PDB entry 5UHE | X-ray diffraction, 4.04 A resolution (low resolution: residue-level contacts below are approximate; hydrogen-bond / salt-bridge calls are withheld) | chains D and F of the 8 polymer chains in the assembly

[Chain D]
Molecule: DNA-directed RNA polymerase subunit beta'
Source organism: Mycobacterium tuberculosis (strain ATCC 25618 / H37Rv)
Notes: EC 2.7.7.6
UniProtKB: P9WGY7 (RPOC_MYCTU); residues 1-1316 here = UniProt positions 1-1316
Amino-acid sequence (1316 residues; each row starts with the number of its first residue):
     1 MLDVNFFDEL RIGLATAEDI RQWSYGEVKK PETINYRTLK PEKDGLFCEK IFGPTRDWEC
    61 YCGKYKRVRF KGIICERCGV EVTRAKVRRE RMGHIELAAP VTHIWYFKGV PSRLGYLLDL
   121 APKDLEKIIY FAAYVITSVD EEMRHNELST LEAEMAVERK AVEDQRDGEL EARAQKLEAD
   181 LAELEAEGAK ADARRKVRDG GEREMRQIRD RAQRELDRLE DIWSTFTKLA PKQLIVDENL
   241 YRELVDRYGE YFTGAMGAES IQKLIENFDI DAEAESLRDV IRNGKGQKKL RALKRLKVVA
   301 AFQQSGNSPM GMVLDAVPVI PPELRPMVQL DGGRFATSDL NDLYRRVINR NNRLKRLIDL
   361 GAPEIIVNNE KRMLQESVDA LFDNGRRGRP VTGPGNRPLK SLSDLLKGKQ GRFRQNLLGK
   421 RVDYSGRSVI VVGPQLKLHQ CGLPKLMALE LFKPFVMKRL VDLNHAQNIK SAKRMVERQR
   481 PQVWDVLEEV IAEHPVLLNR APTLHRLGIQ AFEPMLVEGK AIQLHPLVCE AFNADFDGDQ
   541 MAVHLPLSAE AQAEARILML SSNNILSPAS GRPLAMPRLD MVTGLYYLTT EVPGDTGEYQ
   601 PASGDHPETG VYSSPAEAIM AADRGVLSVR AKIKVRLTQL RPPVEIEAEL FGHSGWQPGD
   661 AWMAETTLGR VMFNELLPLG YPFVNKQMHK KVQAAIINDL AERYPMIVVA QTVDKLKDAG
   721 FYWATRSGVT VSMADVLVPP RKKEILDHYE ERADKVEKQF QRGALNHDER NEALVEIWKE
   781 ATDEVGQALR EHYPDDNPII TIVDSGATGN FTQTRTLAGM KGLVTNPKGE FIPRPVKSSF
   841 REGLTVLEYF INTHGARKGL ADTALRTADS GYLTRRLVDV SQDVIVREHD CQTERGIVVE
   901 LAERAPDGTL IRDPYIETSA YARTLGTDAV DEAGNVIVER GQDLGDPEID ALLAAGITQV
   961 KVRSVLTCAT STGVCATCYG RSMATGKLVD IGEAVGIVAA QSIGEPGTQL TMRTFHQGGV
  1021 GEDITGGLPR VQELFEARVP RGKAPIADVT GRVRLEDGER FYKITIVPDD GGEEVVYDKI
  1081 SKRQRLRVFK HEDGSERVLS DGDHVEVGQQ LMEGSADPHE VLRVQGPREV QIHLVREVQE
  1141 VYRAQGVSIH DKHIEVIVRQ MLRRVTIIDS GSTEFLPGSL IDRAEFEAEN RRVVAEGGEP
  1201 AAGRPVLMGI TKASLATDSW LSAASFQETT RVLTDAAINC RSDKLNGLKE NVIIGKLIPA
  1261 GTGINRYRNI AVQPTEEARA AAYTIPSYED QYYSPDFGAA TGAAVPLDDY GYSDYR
Unresolved in the structure: 1-2, 1012-1025, 1282-1316
Metal / ion sites: Zn2+ site 1: Cys-60, Cys-62, Cys-75, Cys-78; Mg2+: Asp-535, Asp-537, Asp-539; Zn2+ site 2: Cys-891, Cys-968, Cys-975, Cys-978
Ligand contacts: 88G (Nalpha-(benzenecarbonyl)-N-(2-methylphenyl)-D-phenylalaninamide): Arg-834, Pro-835, Leu-847, Glu-848, Phe-850, Ile-851, His-854

[Chain F]
Molecule: RNA polymerase sigma factor SigA
Source organism: Mycobacterium tuberculosis (strain ATCC 25618 / H37Rv)
UniProtKB: P9WGI1 (SIGA_MYCTU); residue numbers follow UniProt; this construct covers 1-528
Amino-acid sequence (528 residues; each row starts with the number of its first residue):
     1 MAATKASTAT DEPVKRTATK SPAASASGAK TGAKRTAAKS ASGSPPAKRA TKPAARSVKP
    61 ASAPQDTTTS TIPKRKTRAA AKSAAAKAPS ARGHATKPRA PKDAQHEAAT DPEDALDSVE
   121 ELDAEPDLDV EPGEDLDLDA ADLNLDDLED DVAPDADDDL DSGDDEDHED LEAEAAVAPG
   181 QTADDDEEIA EPTEKDKASG DFVWDEDESE ALRQARKDAE LTASADSVRA YLKQIGKVAL
   241 LNAEEEVELA KRIEAGLYAT QLMTELSERG EKLPAAQRRD MMWICRDGDR AKNHLLEANL
   301 RLVVSLAKRY TGRGMAFLDL IQEGNLGLIR AVEKFDYTKG YKFSTYATWW IRQAITRAMA
   361 DQARTIRIPV HMVEVINKLG RIQRELLQDL GREPTPEELA KEMDITPEKV LEIQQYAREP
   421 ISLDQTIGDE GDSQLGDFIE DSEAVVAVDA VSFTLLQDQL QSVLDTLSER EAGVVRLRFG
   481 LTDGQPRTLD EIGQVYGVTR ERIRQIESKT MSKLRHPSRS QVLRDYLD
Unresolved in the structure: 1-206

[Chain D / chain F interface]
Pairs across the interface (87):
  Glu-32(D) with Arg-367(F)
  Thr-33(D) with Thr-365(F); Ile-366(F)
  Ile-34(D) with Ile-366(F)
  Asn-35(D) with Ile-366(F)
  Tyr-36(D) with Arg-367(F); Ile-368(F); Pro-369(F); Met-372(F); Tyr-416(F)
  Arg-37(D) with Tyr-416(F)
  Arg-67(D) with Gly-484(F); Pro-486(F)
  Arg-69(D) with Gln-485(F)
  Ala-132(D) with Ala-223(F)
  Arg-203(D) with Asp-207(F); Glu-208(F)
  Arg-214(D) with Arg-213(F)
  Val-236(D) with Leu-221(F)
  Asp-237(D) with Lys-217(F); Leu-221(F)
  Glu-238(D) with Gln-234(F); Lys-237(F)
  Glu-323(D) with Glu-443(F)
  Pro-326(D) with Leu-423(F)
  Leu-330(D) with Ile-439(F)
  Gly-332(D) with Arg-418(F)
  Arg-334(D) with Glu-419(F); Ile-421(F)
  Phe-335(D) with Pro-420(F); Ile-421(F)
  Ala-336(D) with Ile-421(F); Leu-423(F); Leu-435(F)
  Thr-337(D) with Ile-421(F); Ser-422(F); Leu-423(F)
  Ser-338(D) with Asp-424(F)
  Asp-339(D) with Ser-422(F); Asp-424(F)
  Asp-342(D) with Thr-365(F)
  Arg-345(D) with Gln-362(F); Ala-363(F); Arg-364(F)
  Arg-346(D) with Ala-316(F)
  Asn-349(D) with Gln-362(F)
  Arg-350(D) with Ala-316(F); Asp-319(F)
  Arg-353(D) with Asp-319(F); Gln-322(F); Glu-323(F); Gln-362(F)
  Leu-357(D) with Gln-322(F); Leu-326(F); Ile-329(F)
  Leu-360(D) with Leu-326(F)
  Gly-361(D) with Lys-292(F); Asn-293(F)
  Ala-362(D) with Ile-329(F)
  Pro-363(D) with Asn-293(F); Leu-296(F)
  Ile-365(D) with Gln-234(F); Glu-297(F); Leu-300(F)
  Ile-366(D) with Gln-322(F)
  Asn-369(D) with Tyr-231(F); Gln-322(F)
  Glu-370(D) with Gln-322(F)
  Arg-372(D) with Ser-227(F); Tyr-231(F)
  Met-373(D) with Leu-318(F); Asp-319(F); Gln-322(F)
  Glu-376(D) with Ser-227(F)
  Arg-397(D) with Ser-422(F); Asp-424(F); Gln-425(F)
  Lys-400(D) with Asp-424(F); Gln-434(F)
  Gln-410(D) with Asp-432(F)
  Gln-467(D) with Asp-525(F)
  Asn-468(D) with Asp-525(F); Tyr-526(F)
  Ile-469(D) with Ser-452(F); Leu-455(F)
  Lys-470(D) with Ser-452(F)
  Lys-473(D) with Val-448(F)
Other interface residues (no listed pair), chain D (55 interface residues in all): Lys-86, Lys-127, Asp-210, Met-327, Val-328
Other interface residues (no listed pair), chain F (60 interface residues in all): Glu-210, Ala-230, Asn-325, His-371, Gln-415, Asp-449, Gln-521

[In short]
55 residues of chain D and 60 residues of chain F are in contact. Ligands of chain D: compound 88G. Cys-60(D),
Cys-62(D), Cys-75(D) and Cys-78(D) form the Zn2+ site 1. Asp-535(D), Asp-537(D) and Asp-539(D) coordinate
Mg2+.
Here chain D is DNA-directed RNA polymerase subunit beta' and chain F is RNA polymerase sigma factor SigA,
both from Mycobacterium tuberculosis (strain ATCC 25618 / H37Rv). Entry 5UHE (Crystal structure of
Mycobacterium tuberculosis transcription initiation complex in complex with D-AAP1) was determined by X-ray
diffraction (same publication as 5UH5, 5UH6, 5UH8, 5UH9, 5UHA, 5UHB and 4 further entries).
